Entry 4M55 (X-ray diffraction, 2.86 A resolution); this record covers chains D and E of the 6 polymer chains in the assembly.

[Chain D (and E)]
Name: UDP-glucuronic acid decarboxylase 1
Organism: Homo sapiens
Notes: EC 4.1.1.35; chain E of this document is another copy of the same molecule, construct and numbering; everything in this record applies to it too
UniProt: Q8NBZ7 (UXS1_HUMAN); residue numbers follow UniProt; this construct covers 85-420
Amino-acid sequence (336 residues; numbered 85 to 420; the number before each row is that of its first residue):
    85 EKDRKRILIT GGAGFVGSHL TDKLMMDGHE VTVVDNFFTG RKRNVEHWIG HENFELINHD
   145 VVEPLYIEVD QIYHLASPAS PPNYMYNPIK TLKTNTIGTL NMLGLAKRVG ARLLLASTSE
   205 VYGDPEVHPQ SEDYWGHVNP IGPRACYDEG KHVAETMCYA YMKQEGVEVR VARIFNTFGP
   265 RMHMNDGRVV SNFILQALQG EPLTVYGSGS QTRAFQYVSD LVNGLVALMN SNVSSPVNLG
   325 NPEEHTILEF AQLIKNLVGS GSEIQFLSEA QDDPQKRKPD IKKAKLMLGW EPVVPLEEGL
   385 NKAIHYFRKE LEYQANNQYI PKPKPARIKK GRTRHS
Disordered / not traced: 85-87, 162-169, 207-233, 291-293, 352-360, 396-420 (chain E: 85-89, 163-170, 204-236, 263-299, 324-363, 372-420)
Construct notes: engineered mutation His236 (Arg in Q8NBZ7)
Small-molecule neighbours:
  - NAD (nicotinamide-adenine-dinucleotide): Gly95, Ala97, Gly98, Phe99, Val100, Gly101, Val118, Asp119, Asn120, Phe121, Phe122, Thr123, Gly124, His143, Asp144, Val145, Val146, Leu159, Ala160, Ser161, Thr178, Ala200, Ser201, Thr202, Lys235, Ile258, Phe259, Asn260, Thr261, His267
  - UDP (uridine-5'-diphosphate): Pro148, Leu184, Asn185, Gly188, Lys191, Tyr245
UniProt features mapped onto this chain:
  - active site: Tyr231 (Proton acceptor)
  - binding site (NAD(+)): Gly98, Phe99, Val100, Asp119, Asn120, Phe122, Thr123, Gly124, Asp144, Val145, Leu159, Ser161, Thr178, Ala200, Tyr231, Lys235, Thr261, His267, Arg272
  - binding site (UDP-alpha-D-glucuronate): Leu149, Tyr150, Lys177, Asn185, Gly188, Lys191, Arg192, Tyr245, Gln248, Glu249
  - modified residue: Thr94 (Phosphothreonine)
  - glycosylation: Asn316 (N-linked (GlcNAc...) asparagine)
  - mutagenesis: Glu204 (E204A: Reduced UDP-glucuronic acid decarboxylase activity), Tyr231 (Y231F: Abolished UDP-glucuronic acid decarboxylase activity), Arg361 (R361Q: Strongly reduced UDP-glucuronic acid decarboxylase activity)

[Chain D / chain E interface]
Contacting residue pairs (11; chain D residue first):
  Asn120(D) - Asn142(E)  hydrogen bond (backbone-side chain)
  Phe121(D) - Lys126(E)  hydrogen bond (backbone-side chain)
  Phe122(D) - Lys126(E)  hydrogen bond (backbone-side chain)
  Arg125(D) - Arg125(E)
  Arg125(D) - Arg127(E)
  Lys126(D) - Phe121(E)  hydrogen bond (side chain-backbone)
  Lys126(D) - Phe122(E)  hydrogen bond (side chain-backbone)
  Arg127(D) - Arg127(E)
  Glu130(D) - Arg125(E)  salt bridge
  Asn142(D) - Asn120(E)  hydrogen bond (side chain-backbone)
  Asn142(D) - Asn142(E)  hydrogen bond
Also at the interface, not in a pair above, chain D (9 interface residues in all): Tyr170
Also at the interface, not in a pair above, chain E (8 interface residues in all): Gly134

[In short]
9 residues of chain D face 8 of chain E across their interface; the contacts include 7 hydrogen bonds and 1
salt bridge. Among the polar pairs are Glu130(D)-Arg125(E), Asn120(D)-Asn142(E) and Phe121(D)-Lys126(E).
Ligands of chain D: NAD and UDP.
Both chains are UDP-glucuronic acid decarboxylase 1 (Homo sapiens). Entry 4M55 (Crystal structure of Human
UDP-xylose synthase R236H substitution) was determined by X-ray diffraction (same publication as 4LK3).
